PDB entry 3A5T | X-ray diffraction, 2.80 A resolution | chains B and C of the 4 polymer chains in the assembly

[Chain B]
Protein: Transcription factor MafG
Organism: Mus musculus
Notes: fragment: binding domain, residues 21-123
Reference sequence: O54790 (MAFG_MOUSE); residues 21-123 here = UniProt positions 21-123
Chain sequence (107 residues; row label = number of the first residue in the row):
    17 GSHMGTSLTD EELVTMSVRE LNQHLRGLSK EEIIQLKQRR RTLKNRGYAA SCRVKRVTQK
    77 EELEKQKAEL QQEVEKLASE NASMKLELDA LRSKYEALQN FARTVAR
Not modelled in the structure: 17-19, 113-123
Sequence notes: expression tag (17-20)
Modified / non-standard residues: Mse20 (selenomethionine; parent Met); Mse32 (selenomethionine; parent Met); Mse100 (selenomethionine; parent Met)
Swiss-Prot annotation at these positions:
  - region: Lys53 to Lys76 (Basic motif), Leu79 to Leu93 (Leucine-zipper)
  - modified residue (N6-acetyllysine): Lys53, Lys60, Lys71, Lys76
Reported in the primary citation:
  - binding site for the 15-nt DNA strand (chain C): Arg57, Asn61, Tyr64, Ala65, Arg69, Lys71
  - binding site for the 15-nt DNA strand: Arg56, Arg57, Thr58, Asn61, Arg62, Ala65
  - specificity-determining residues: Arg57, Asn61

[Chain C]
Molecule: 15-nt DNA strand
Sequence (15 nucleotides; each row starts with the number of its first residue):
     1 CTGATGAGTC AGCAC

[Interface between chain B and chain C]
Residue-residue contacts (8; chain B residue first):
  Arg57(B) with DG12(C), hydrogen bond to the base
  Thr58(B) with DC10(C), phosphate contact
  Arg62(B) with DG8(C), sugar contact; DT9(C), salt bridge to the phosphate
  Ala65(B) with DT9(C), base contact
  Arg69(B) with DG6(C), sugar contact; DA7(C), salt bridge to the phosphate; DG8(C), salt bridge to the phosphate
Interface residues without a listed pair, chain B (6 interface residues in all): Asn61
Interface residues without a listed pair, chain C (7 interface residues in all): DA11

[Overview]
Chain B and chain C form an interface of 6 and 7 residues respectively, with 1 hydrogen bond and 3 salt
bridges. Among the polar pairs are Arg57(B)-DG12(C), Arg62(B)-DT9(C) and Arg69(B)-DA7(C). From the paper: a
binding site for the 15-nt DNA strand (chain C) at Arg57(B), Asn61(B) and Tyr64(B) among others; a binding
site for the 15-nt DNA strand at Arg56(B), Arg57(B) and Thr58(B) among others.
Chain B is Transcription factor MafG (Mus musculus) and chain C is a 15-nt DNA strand; the structure, Crystal
structure of MafG-DNA complex, was determined by X-ray diffraction.
